Entry 6N7T (electron microscopy, 3.90 A resolution); this record covers chains E and F of the 7 polymer chains in the assembly.

Chain E (and F):
Name: DNA primase/helicase
Source organism: Enterobacteria phage T7
Notes: EC 2.7.7.-, 3.6.4.12; chain F of this document is another copy of the same molecule, construct and numbering; everything in this record applies to it too
UniProt: P03692 (PRIM_BPT7); numbering as in UniProt (aligned over 1-566)
Amino-acid sequence (566 residues; numbered 1 to 566; the number before each row is that of its first residue):
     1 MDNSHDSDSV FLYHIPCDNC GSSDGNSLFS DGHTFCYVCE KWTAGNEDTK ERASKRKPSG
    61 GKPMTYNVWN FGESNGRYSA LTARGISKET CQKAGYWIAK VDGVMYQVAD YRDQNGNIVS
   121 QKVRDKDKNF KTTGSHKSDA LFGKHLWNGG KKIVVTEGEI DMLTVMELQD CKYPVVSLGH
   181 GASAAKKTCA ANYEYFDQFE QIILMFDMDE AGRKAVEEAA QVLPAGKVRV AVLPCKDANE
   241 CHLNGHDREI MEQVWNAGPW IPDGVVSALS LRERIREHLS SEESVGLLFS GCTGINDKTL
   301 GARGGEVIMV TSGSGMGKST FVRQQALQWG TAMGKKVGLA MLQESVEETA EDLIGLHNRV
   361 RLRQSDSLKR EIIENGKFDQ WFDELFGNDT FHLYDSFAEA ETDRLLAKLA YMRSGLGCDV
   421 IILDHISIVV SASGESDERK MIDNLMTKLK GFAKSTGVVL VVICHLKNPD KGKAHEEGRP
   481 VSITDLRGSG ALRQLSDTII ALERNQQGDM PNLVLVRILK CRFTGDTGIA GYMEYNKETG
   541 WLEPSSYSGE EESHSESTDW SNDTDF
Disordered / not traced: 1-263, 281-284, 374-376, 396-403, 430-438, 546-566 (chain F: 1-263, 281-284, 397-405, 430-437, 470-473, 550-566)
Differences from the reference sequence: engineered mutation Gln343 (Glu in P03692)
Metal / ion sites: Mg2+: Ser319, Gln343 (together with dTTP)
Small-molecule neighbours: dTTP (TTP): Ser314, Gly315, Met316, Gly317, Lys318, Ser319, Thr320, Gln343, His465, Arg504, Pro511, Asn512, Val514, Tyr535, Lys537, Leu542
Curated features (UniProtKB/Swiss-Prot):
  - zinc finger: Cys17 to Cys39 (C4-like)
  - region: Glu550 to Phe566 (Binding to viral DNA polymerase)
  - binding site (Zn(2+)): Cys17, Cys20, Cys36, Cys39
  - binding site (Mg(2+)): Glu157, Asp207, Asp237
  - binding site (ATP): Ser312 to Ser319
  - site (dTTP/dATP binding): Arg361, His465, Arg504, Arg522, Tyr535
From the paper describing this entry:
  - mutagenesis - E343Q: abolished catalytic activity (citing earlier work)
  - mutagenesis - E343Q: increased binding to the 25-nt DNA strand (citing earlier work)
  - specificity-determining residues: His33 (citing earlier work)

How chain E and chain F interact:
Residue-residue contacts - 18 pairs, chain E then chain F:
  Gly264(E) - Asp395(F)
  Val265(E) - Tyr411(F)  hydrophobic
  Val266(E) - Val346(F)  hydrophobic
  Val266(E) - Leu393(F)
  Val266(E) - Asp395(F)
  Ser267(E) - Asp389(F)  hydrogen bond
  Ser267(E) - His392(F)
  Ala268(E) - Asp389(F)  hydrogen bond (backbone-side chain)
  Ala268(E) - Phe391(F)
  Arg272(E) - Asp379(F)
  Arg274(E) - Glu347(F)  salt bridge
  Ile275(E) - Glu351(F)
  Arg276(E) - Asp379(F)  salt bridge
  His278(E) - Glu347(F)
  His278(E) - Glu348(F)  salt bridge
  His278(E) - Glu351(F)  salt bridge
  Leu279(E) - Glu351(F)
  Leu279(E) - Ile373(F)  hydrophobic
Also at the interface, not in a pair above, chain E (13 interface residues in all): Leu269, Leu271
Also at the interface, not in a pair above, chain F (20 interface residues in all): Ala350, Phe378, Phe382, Asp383, Phe386, Tyr394, Lys408, Leu416

In short:
Chain E and chain F form an interface of 13 and 20 residues respectively; the contacts include 2 hydrogen
bonds and 4 salt bridges. Polar pairs include Arg274(E)-Glu347(F), Arg276(E)-Asp379(F) and
His278(E)-Glu348(F). Bound to chain E: dTTP. From the paper: E343Q of chain E abolishes catalytic activity;
the specificity determinant His33(E).
Chain E and chain F are both DNA primase/helicase (Enterobacteria phage T7); the structure, Structure of
bacteriophage T7 E343Q mutant gp4 helicase-primase in complex with ssDNA, dTTP, AC dinucleotide and ..., was
determined by electron microscopy, deposited together with 6N7I, 6N7N, 6N7S, 6N7V, 6N7W, 6N9U and 3 further
entries.
